Entry 6ZK5 (X-ray diffraction, 1.90 A resolution); this record covers chains A and B.

[Chain A (and B)]
Name: Nucleoside N-ribohydrolase 3
Source organism: Zea mays
Notes: EC 3.2.2.-; chain B of this document is another copy of the same molecule, construct and numbering; everything in this record applies to it too
UniProt: B6T563 (B6T563_MAIZE); numbering as in UniProt (aligned over 2-315)
Sequence (330 residues; row label = number of the first residue in the row; numbers below 1 keep their minus sign (Met-14 is residue -14)):
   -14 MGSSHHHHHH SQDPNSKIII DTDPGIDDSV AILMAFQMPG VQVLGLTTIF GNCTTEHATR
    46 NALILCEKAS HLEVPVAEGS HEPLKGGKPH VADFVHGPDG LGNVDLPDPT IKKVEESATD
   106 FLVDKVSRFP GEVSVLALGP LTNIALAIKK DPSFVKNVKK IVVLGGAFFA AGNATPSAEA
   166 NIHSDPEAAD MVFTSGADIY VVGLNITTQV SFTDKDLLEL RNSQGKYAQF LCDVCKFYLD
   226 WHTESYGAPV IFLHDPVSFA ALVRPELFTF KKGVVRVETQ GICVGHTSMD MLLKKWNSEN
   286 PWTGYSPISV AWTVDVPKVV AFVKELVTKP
Disordered / not traced: -14 to -1
Construct notes: initiating methionine (-14); expression tag (-13 to 1)
Ion coordination: Ca2+: Asp8, Asp13, Leu123, Asp240 (together with Forodesine)
Ligand contacts: Forodesine (IMH; 1,4-dideoxy-4-aza-1-(S)-(9-deazahypoxanthin-9-yl)-D-ribitol): Asp8, Asp12, Asp13, Asn37, Ala77, Val80, His81, Leu123, Leu149, Asn158, Glu164, Ala165, Asn166, Leu189, Tyr223, Trp226, His239, Asp240

[Interface between chain A and chain B]
Residue-residue contacts (62; chain A residue first):
  Phe79(A) with Asn282(B)
  Phe154(A) with Phe154(B); Ala155(B); Ala156(B)
  Ala155(A) with Phe154(B)
  Ala156(A) with Phe154(B)
  Gly157(A) with Trp281(B)
  Asn158(A) with Lys279(B), hydrogen bond (backbone-side chain); Trp281(B)
  Ala159(A) with Trp281(B)
  Thr160(A) with Trp281(B)
  Pro161(A) with Ser273(B); Met274(B); Asp275(B); Trp281(B); Trp287(B)
  Ser162(A) with Ser273(B)
  Trp226(A) with Lys279(B)
  Glu229(A) with Lys280(B)
  Ser230(A) with Lys279(B); Lys280(B), hydrogen bond (side chain-backbone)
  Tyr231(A) with Leu278(B); Lys279(B), hydrogen bond
  Arg261(A) with Ile267(B)
  Val262(A) with Ile267(B)
  Glu263(A) with Gln265(B); Gly266(B); Ile267(B), hydrogen bond (side chain-backbone); Cys268(B), hydrogen bond (side chain-backbone)
  Gln265(A) with Glu263(B)
  Gly266(A) with Glu263(B)
  Ile267(A) with Arg261(B); Val262(B); Glu263(B), hydrogen bond (backbone-side chain); Pro286(B), hydrophobic; Trp287(B)
  Cys268(A) with Glu263(B), hydrogen bond (backbone-side chain); His271(B); Ser273(B)
  His271(A) with His271(B)
  Ser273(A) with Pro161(B); Ser162(B)
  Asp275(A) with Pro161(B)
  Leu278(A) with Ser230(B); Tyr231(B)
  Lys279(A) with Asn158(B); Trp226(B); Ser230(B); Tyr231(B), hydrogen bond
  Lys280(A) with Glu229(B); Ser230(B), hydrogen bond (backbone-backbone)
  Trp281(A) with Gly157(B); Asn158(B); Ala159(B); Thr160(B); Pro161(B)
  Asn282(A) with Phe79(B)
  Pro286(A) with Ile267(B), hydrophobic
  Trp287(A) with Thr160(B); Pro161(B); Ser162(B); Ile267(B)
Also at the interface, not in a pair above, chain A (33 interface residues in all): Met274, Asn285
Also at the interface, not in a pair above, chain B (34 interface residues in all): Met276, Asn285

[Overview]
33 residues of chain A and 34 residues of chain B are in contact; the contacts include 9 hydrogen bonds. Polar
contacts include Asn158(A)-Lys279(B), Ser230(A)-Lys280(B) and Tyr231(A)-Lys279(B). Ligands of chain A:
Forodesine. The Ca2+ site is built by Asp8(A), Asp13(A), Leu123(A) and Asp240(A).
Chain A and chain B are both Nucleoside N-ribohydrolase 3 (Zea mays); the structure, Plant nucleoside
hydrolase - ZmNRh3 enzyme in complex with forodesine, was determined by X-ray diffraction together with 6ZK2,
6ZK3 and 6ZK4 from the same study.
